Entry 6H68 (electron microscopy, 4.60 A resolution (low resolution: residue-level contacts below are approximate; hydrogen-bond / salt-bridge calls are withheld)); this record covers chains A and T of the 17 polymer chains in the assembly.

Chain A:
Name: DNA-directed RNA polymerase I subunit RPA190
From: Saccharomyces cerevisiae (strain ATCC 204508 / S288c)
Notes: EC 2.7.7.6
UniProtKB: P10964 (RPA1_YEAST); numbering as in UniProt (aligned over 1-1664)
Sequence (1664 residues; numbered 1 to 1664; the number before each row is that of its first residue):
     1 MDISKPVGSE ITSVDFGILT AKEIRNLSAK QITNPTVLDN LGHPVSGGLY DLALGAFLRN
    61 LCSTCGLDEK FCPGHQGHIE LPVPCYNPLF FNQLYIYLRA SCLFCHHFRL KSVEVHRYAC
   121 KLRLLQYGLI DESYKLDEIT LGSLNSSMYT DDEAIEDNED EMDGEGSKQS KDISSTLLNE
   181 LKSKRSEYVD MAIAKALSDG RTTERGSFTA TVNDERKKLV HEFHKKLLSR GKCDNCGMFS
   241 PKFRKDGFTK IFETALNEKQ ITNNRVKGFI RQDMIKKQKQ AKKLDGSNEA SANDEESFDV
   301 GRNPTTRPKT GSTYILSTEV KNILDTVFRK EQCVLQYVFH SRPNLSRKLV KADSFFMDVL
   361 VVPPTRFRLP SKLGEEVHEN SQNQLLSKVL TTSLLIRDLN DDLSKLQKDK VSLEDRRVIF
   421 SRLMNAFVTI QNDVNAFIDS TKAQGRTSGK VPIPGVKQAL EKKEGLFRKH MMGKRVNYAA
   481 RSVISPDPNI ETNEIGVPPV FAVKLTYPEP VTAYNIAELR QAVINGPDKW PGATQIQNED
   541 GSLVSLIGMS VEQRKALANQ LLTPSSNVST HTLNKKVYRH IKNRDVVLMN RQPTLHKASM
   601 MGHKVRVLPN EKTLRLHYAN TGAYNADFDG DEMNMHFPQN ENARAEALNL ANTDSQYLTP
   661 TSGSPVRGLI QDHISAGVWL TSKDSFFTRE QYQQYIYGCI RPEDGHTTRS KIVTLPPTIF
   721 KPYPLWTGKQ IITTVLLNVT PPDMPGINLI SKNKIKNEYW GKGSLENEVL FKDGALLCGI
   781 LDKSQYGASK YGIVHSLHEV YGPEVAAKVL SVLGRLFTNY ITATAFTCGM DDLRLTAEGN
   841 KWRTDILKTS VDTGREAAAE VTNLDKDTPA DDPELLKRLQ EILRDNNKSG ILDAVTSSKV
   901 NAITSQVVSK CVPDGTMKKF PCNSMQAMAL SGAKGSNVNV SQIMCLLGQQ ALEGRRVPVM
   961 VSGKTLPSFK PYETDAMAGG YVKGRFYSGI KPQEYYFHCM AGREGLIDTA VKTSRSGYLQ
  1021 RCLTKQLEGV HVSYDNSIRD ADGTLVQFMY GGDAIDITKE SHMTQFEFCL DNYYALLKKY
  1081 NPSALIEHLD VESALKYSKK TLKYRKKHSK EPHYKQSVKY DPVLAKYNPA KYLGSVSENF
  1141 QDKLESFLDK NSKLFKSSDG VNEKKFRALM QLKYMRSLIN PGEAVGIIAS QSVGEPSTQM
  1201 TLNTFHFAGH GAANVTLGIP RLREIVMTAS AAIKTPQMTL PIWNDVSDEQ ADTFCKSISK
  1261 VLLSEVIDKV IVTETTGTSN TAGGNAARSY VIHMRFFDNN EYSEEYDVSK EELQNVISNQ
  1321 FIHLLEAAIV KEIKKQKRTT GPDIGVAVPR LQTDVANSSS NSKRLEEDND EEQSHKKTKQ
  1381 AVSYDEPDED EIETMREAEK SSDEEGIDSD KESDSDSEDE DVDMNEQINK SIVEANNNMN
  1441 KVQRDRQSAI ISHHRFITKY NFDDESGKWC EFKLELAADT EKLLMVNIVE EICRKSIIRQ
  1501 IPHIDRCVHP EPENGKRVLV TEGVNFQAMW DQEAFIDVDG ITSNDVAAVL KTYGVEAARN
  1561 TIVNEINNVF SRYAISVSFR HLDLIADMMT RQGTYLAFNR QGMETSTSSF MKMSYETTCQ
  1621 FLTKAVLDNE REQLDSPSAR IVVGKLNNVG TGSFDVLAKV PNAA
Not modelled in the structure: 142-173, 269-312, 1209-1213, 1277-1285, 1338-1437, 1664
Ion coordination: Zn2+ site 1: Cys62, Cys65, Cys72, His75; Zn2+ site 2: Cys102, Cys105, Cys233, Cys236
Curated features (UniProtKB/Swiss-Prot):
  - region: Pro992 to Glu1004 (Bridging helix)
  - binding site (Zn(2+)): Cys62, Cys65, Cys72, His75, Cys102, Cys105, Cys233, Cys236
  - binding site (Mg(2+)): Asp627, Asp629, Asp631
  - modified residue (Phosphoserine): Ser889, Ser1636
From the paper describing this entry:
  - specificity-determining residues: Arg1015 (proposed by the authors, not directly observed)

Chain T:
Molecule: Template DNA
Sequence (51 nucleotides; numbered 1 to 51; the number before each row is that of its first residue):
     1 CGCTCTGCTC CTTCTCCXTC CTCTCGATGG CTATGAGATC AACTAGGCTG C
Not modelled in the structure: 1-5, 39-51
Modified positions: TTD (cis-syn cyclobutane thymine dimer) at position 18

How chain A and chain T interact:
Contacting residue pairs (23):
  His378(A) - DA27(T)
  Lys442(A) - DC16(T)
  Lys462(A) - TTD_18(T)
  Lys463(A) - DT19(T)
  Lys463(A) - DC20(T)
  Arg468(A) - TTD_18(T)
  Arg475(A) - DC21(T)
  Arg475(A) - DT22(T)
  Arg481(A) - DC21(T)
  Gln592(A) - DC20(T)
  Pro593(A) - DT19(T)
  Thr1013(A) - DT19(T)
  Ser1014(A) - TTD_18(T)
  Ser1014(A) - DT19(T)
  Arg1015(A) - TTD_18(T)
  Tyr1018(A) - TTD_18(T)
  Arg1021(A) - TTD_18(T)
  Arg1600(A) - DC16(T)
  Tyr1615(A) - TTD_18(T)
  Glu1616(A) - DC17(T)
  Glu1616(A) - TTD_18(T)
  Thr1617(A) - DC16(T)
  Thr1617(A) - DC17(T)
Also at the interface, not in a pair above, chain A (22 interface residues in all): Lys457, Glu461, Glu632, Gln1620

Overview:
22 residues of chain A and 8 residues of chain T are in contact. The Zn2+ site 1 is built by Cys62(A),
Cys65(A), Cys72(A) and His75(A). Cys102(A), Cys105(A), Cys233(A) and Cys236(A) coordinate Zn2+ site 2. Curated
annotation (UniProt) lists 8 Zn2+-binding residues and 3 Mg2+-binding residues on chain A. From the paper: the
specificity determinant Arg1015(A).
Chain A is DNA-directed RNA polymerase I subunit RPA190 (Saccharomyces cerevisiae (strain ATCC 204508 /
S288c)) and chain T is Template DNA; the structure, Yeast RNA polymerase I elongation complex stalled by
cyclobutane pyrimidine dimer (CPD) with fully-ordered A49, was determined by electron microscopy together with
6H67 from the same study.
